PDB entry 3ZO8 | X-ray diffraction, 1.59 A resolution | chains D and F of the 3 polymer chains in the assembly

[Chain D (and F)]
Molecule: Chorismate mutase aroh
From: Bacillus subtilis
Notes: EC 5.4.99.5; chain F of this document is another copy of the same molecule, construct and numbering; everything in this record applies to it too
UniProt: P19080 (AROH_BACSU); residues 1-127 here = UniProt positions 1-127
Chain sequence (127 residues; each row starts with the number of its first residue):
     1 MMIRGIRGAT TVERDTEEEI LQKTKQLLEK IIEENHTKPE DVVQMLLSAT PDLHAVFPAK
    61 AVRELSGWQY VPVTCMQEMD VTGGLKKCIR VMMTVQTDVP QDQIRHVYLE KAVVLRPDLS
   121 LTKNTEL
Disordered / not traced: 118-127
Construct notes: variant Ala112 (Val in P19080)
UniProt features mapped onto this chain:
  - binding site (prephenate): Arg7, Thr74 to Glu78, Arg90, Tyr108
  - mutagenesis: Glu78 (E78A: No chorismate mutase activity), Arg90 (R90A: No chorismate mutase activity; R90G: 2-fold decrease in affinity and very low decrease in catalytic efficiency; R90K: Low decrease in catalytic efficiency and in affinity)

[Chain D / chain F interface]
Pairs across the interface - 50 pairs, chain D then chain F:
  Met1(D) with Gln96(F)
  Met2(D) with Asp41(F); Val43(F), hydrophobic; Gln96(F)
  Ile3(D) with Ile3(F), hydrophobic; Val43(F)
  Arg4(D) with Glu40(F), hydrogen bond (side chain-backbone); Val42(F); Val43(F)
  Gly5(D) with Val43(F), hydrogen bond (backbone-backbone); Gln44(F); Pro72(F)
  Arg7(D) with Pro72(F); Val73(F), hydrogen bond (side chain-backbone); Thr74(F)
  Leu46(D) with Leu46(F), hydrophobic
  Met76(D) with Met76(F), hydrophobic
  Gln77(D) with Met76(F); Gln77(F), hydrogen bond
  Glu78(D) with Phe57(F); Cys75(F); Met76(F)
  Met79(D) with Ala49(F), hydrophobic; Leu53(F); Val56(F); Phe57(F), hydrophobic; Pro58(F); Cys75(F), hydrophobic; Met76(F); Gln77(F)
  Asp80(D) with His54(F), hydrogen bond (backbone-side chain)
  Val81(D) with His54(F); Val56(F), hydrophobic; Phe57(F), hydrophobic
  Thr82(D) with His54(F), hydrogen bond (backbone-backbone)
  Arg90(D) with Phe57(F)
  Met92(D) with Gln44(F); Met45(F); Pro72(F); Val73(F), hydrophobic; Thr74(F)
  Thr94(D) with Val43(F); Gln44(F), hydrogen bond
  Gln101(D) with Pro39(F), hydrogen bond (side chain-backbone); Glu40(F); Val42(F), hydrogen bond (side chain-backbone); Tyr70(F); Val71(F)
  Asp102(D) with Tyr70(F)
  His106(D) with Pro72(F)
Interface residues without a listed pair, chain F (25 interface residues in all): Ala55

[In short]
20 residues of chain D and 25 residues of chain F are in contact; the contacts include 9 hydrogen bonds. Polar
contacts include Arg4(D)-Glu40(F), Arg7(D)-Val73(F) and Gln77(D)-Gln77(F). From UniProt: 8 prephenate-binding
residues and 2 mutagenesis sites on chain D.
Chain D and chain F are both Chorismate mutase aroh (Bacillus subtilis); the structure, Wild-type chorismate
mutase of Bacillus subtilis at 1.6 A resolution, was determined by X-ray diffraction (same publication as 3ZOP
and 3ZP4).
